6DMK - chain A; structure by X-ray diffraction, 1.66 A resolution.

# Chain A
Molecule: CREB-binding protein
From: Homo sapiens
Notes: EC 2.3.1.48
Reference sequence: Q92793 (CBP_HUMAN), isoform Q92793-2; residues 1083-1195 here correspond to UniProt positions 1045-1157 (UniProt number = residue number - 38)
Chain sequence (113 residues; each row starts with the number of its first residue):
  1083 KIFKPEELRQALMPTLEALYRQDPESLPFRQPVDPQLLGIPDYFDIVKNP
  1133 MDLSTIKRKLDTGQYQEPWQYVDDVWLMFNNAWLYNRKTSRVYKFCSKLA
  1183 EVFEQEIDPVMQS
Ligand contacts: 2LL (5-(3,5-dimethyl-1,2-oxazol-4-yl)-1-[2-(morpholin-4-yl)ethyl]-2-(2-phenylethyl)-1H-benzimidazole): Leu-1109, Pro-1110, Phe-1111, Val-1115, Leu-1119, Leu-1120, Ile-1122, Tyr-1125, Ala-1164, Tyr-1167, Asn-1168, Arg-1173, Val-1174

# Summary
Bound to chain A: compound 2LL.
Chain A is CREB-binding protein (Homo sapiens); the structure, A multiconformer ligand model of an
isoxazolyl-benzimidazole ligand bound to the bromodomain of human CREBBP, was determined by X-ray diffraction
(same publication as 6DMG, 6DMH, 6DMI, 6DMJ and 6DML).
